9CA7 - chains U and Z of the 20 polymer chains in the assembly; structure by electron microscopy, 3.35 A resolution.

== Chain U ==
Name: Histone H3.2
Source organism: Xenopus laevis
UniProtKB: P84233 (H32_XENLA); residues 1-135 here correspond to UniProt positions 2-136 (UniProt number = residue number + 1)
Chain sequence (135 residues; numbered 1 to 135; the number before each row is that of its first residue):
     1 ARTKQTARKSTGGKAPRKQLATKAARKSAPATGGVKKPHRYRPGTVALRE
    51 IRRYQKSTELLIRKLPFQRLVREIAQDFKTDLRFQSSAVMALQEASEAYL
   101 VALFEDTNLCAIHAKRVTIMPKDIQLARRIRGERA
Not modelled in the structure: 1-44, 135
Construct notes: variant Ala102 (Gly103 in P84233)
Swiss-Prot annotation at these positions:
  - modified residue: Arg2 (Asymmetric dimethylarginine), Thr3 (Phosphothreonine), Lys4 (Allysine), Gln5 (5-glutamyl dopamine), Thr6 (Phosphothreonine), Arg8 (Citrulline), Lys9 (N6,N6,N6-trimethyllysine), Ser10 (ADP-ribosylserine), Thr11 (Phosphothreonine), Lys14 (N6-(2-hydroxyisobutyryl)lysine), Arg17 (Asymmetric dimethylarginine), Lys18 (N6-(2-hydroxyisobutyryl)lysine), Lys23 (N6-(2-hydroxyisobutyryl)lysine), Arg26 (Citrulline), Lys27 (N6,N6,N6-trimethyllysine), Ser28 (ADP-ribosylserine), Lys36 (N6,N6,N6-trimethyllysine), Lys37 (N6-methyllysine), Tyr41 (Phosphotyrosine), Lys56 (N6,N6,N6-trimethyllysine) and 8 more in UniProt
  - lipidation: Cys110 (S-palmitoyl cysteine)

== Chain Z ==
Molecule: 285-nt DNA strand
Sequence (285 nucleotides; row label = number of the first residue in the row; numbers below 1 keep their minus sign (DG-105 is residue -105)):
  -105 GCCAGTGAATTCGAGCTCGGTACCCGGGGATCACAGGATGTACATATCTG
   -55 ACAGCTGCCTGGAGACTAGGGAGTAATCCCCTTGGCGGTTAAAACGCGGG
    -5 GGACAGCGCGTAGCTGCGTTTAAGCGGTGCTAGAGCTGTCTACGACCAAT
    45 TGAGCGGCCTGCGCACCGGGATTCTCCAGCAGGGCTTCCCACGTGCGCAG
    95 CAGGACGCAGCGCTGCCTGAAACTCGCGCCGCGAGGAGAGGGAGGACGAA
   145 CGCGCCCCCACCCCCTTATATAGGCGCCCTTCGAT
Not modelled in the structure: -105 to -51, 71-179

== Interface between chain U and chain Z ==
Contacting residue pairs (12):
  Val46(U) with DT9(Z), phosphate contact
  Ala47(U) with DT9(Z), hydrogen bond to the phosphate
  Arg63(U) with DA17(Z), phosphate contact; DG18(Z), salt bridge to the phosphate
  Lys64(U) with DG18(Z), hydrogen bond to the phosphate
  Leu65(U) with DA17(Z), phosphate contact; DG18(Z), hydrogen bond to the phosphate
  Pro66(U) with DA17(Z), phosphate contact
  Arg69(U) with DA17(Z), salt bridge to the phosphate
  Arg83(U) with DA26(Z), phosphate contact; DG27(Z), salt bridge to the phosphate
  Lys115(U) with DA-1(Z), salt bridge to the phosphate
Other interface residues (no listed pair), chain Z (7 interface residues in all): DG10

== Overview ==
Chain U and chain Z form an interface of 9 and 7 residues respectively, with 3 hydrogen bonds and 4 salt
bridges. Polar contacts include Ala47(U)-DT9(Z), Lys64(U)-DG18(Z) and Leu65(U)-DG18(Z).
Chain U is Histone H3.2 (Xenopus laevis) and chain Z is a 285-nt DNA strand; the structure, Cryo-EM structure
of human SRCAP-nucleosome complex in the fully-engaged state (composite structure), was determined by electron
microscopy.
